Entry 3DWL (X-ray diffraction, 3.78 A resolution); this record covers chains C and G of the 6 polymer chains in the assembly.

== Chain C ==
Molecule: Actin-related protein 2/3 complex subunit 1
From: Schizosaccharomyces pombe
Reference sequence: P78774 (ARPC1_SCHPO); residues 1-377 here = UniProt positions 1-377
Sequence (377 residues; each row starts with the number of its first residue):
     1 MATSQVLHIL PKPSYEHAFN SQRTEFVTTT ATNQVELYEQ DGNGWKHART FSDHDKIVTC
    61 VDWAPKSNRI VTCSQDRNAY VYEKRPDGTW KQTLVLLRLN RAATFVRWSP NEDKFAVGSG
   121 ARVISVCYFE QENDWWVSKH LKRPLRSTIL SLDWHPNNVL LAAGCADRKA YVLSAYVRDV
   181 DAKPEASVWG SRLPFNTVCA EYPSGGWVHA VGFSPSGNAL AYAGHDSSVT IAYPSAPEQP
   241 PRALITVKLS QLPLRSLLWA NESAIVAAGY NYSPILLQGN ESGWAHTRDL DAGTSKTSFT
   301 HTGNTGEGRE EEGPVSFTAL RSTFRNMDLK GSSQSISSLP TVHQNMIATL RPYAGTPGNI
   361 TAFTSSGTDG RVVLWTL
Not modelled in the structure: 1, 83-88, 130-134, 182, 282-284, 312-336

== Chain G ==
Molecule: Actin-related protein 2/3 complex subunit 5
From: Schizosaccharomyces pombe
Reference sequence: Q10316 (ARPC5_SCHPO); residues 1-152 here = UniProt positions 1-152
Sequence (152 residues; each row starts with the number of its first residue):
     1 MTFRTLDVDS ITEPVLTEQD IFPIRNETAE QVQAAVSQLI PQARSAIQTG NALQGLKTLL
    61 SYVPYGNDVQ EVRTQYLNAF VDVLSNIRAA DIPAFVKECS TEEIDNIVNF IYRGLANPQA
   121 YNSSVLLNWH EKVVEISGIG CIVRVLNSRP DL
Not modelled in the structure: 1-31, 118-121, 150-152

== Interface between chain C and chain G ==
Contacting residue pairs - 15 pairs, chain C then chain G:
  Gly-206(C) / Asn-147(G)
  His-225(C) / Val-143(G)
  His-225(C) / Asn-147(G)
  Asp-226(C) / Arg-144(G)
  Ser-227(C) / Val-143(G)
  Ser-227(C) / Arg-144(G)  hydrogen bond
  Lys-248(C) / Arg-144(G)
  Leu-249(C) / Gly-140(G)
  Leu-249(C) / Arg-144(G)  hydrogen bond (backbone-side chain)
  Ser-250(C) / Ser-137(G)
  Ser-250(C) / Gly-138(G)
  Ser-250(C) / Ile-139(G)  hydrogen bond (backbone-backbone)
  Ser-250(C) / Gly-140(G)
  Gln-251(C) / Gly-140(G)
  Pro-253(C) / Val-143(G)
Interface residues without a listed pair, chain C (11 interface residues in all): Gly-205, Leu-252

== Summary ==
11 residues of chain C and 7 residues of chain G are in contact, with 3 hydrogen bonds. Polar pairs include
Ser-227(C)/Arg-144(G), Leu-249(C)/Arg-144(G) and Ser-250(C)/Ile-139(G).
Chain C is Actin-related protein 2/3 complex subunit 1 and chain G is Actin-related protein 2/3 complex
subunit 5, both from Schizosaccharomyces pombe; the structure, Crystal Structure of Fission Yeast Arp2/3
Complex Lacking the Arp2 Subunit, was determined by X-ray diffraction.
